Entry 7QNB (electron microscopy, 3.10 A resolution); this record covers chains C and D of the 6 polymer chains in the assembly.

[Chain C]
Molecule: Gamma-aminobutyric acid type A receptor subunit gamma2
Source organism: Homo sapiens
Reference sequence: A0A2K5TLN2 (A0A2K5TLN2_MACFA); residues 12-436 here correspond to UniProt positions 22-446 (UniProt number = residue number + 10)
Chain sequence (487 residues; row label = number of the first residue in the row; numbers below 1 keep their minus sign (Met-30 is residue -30)):
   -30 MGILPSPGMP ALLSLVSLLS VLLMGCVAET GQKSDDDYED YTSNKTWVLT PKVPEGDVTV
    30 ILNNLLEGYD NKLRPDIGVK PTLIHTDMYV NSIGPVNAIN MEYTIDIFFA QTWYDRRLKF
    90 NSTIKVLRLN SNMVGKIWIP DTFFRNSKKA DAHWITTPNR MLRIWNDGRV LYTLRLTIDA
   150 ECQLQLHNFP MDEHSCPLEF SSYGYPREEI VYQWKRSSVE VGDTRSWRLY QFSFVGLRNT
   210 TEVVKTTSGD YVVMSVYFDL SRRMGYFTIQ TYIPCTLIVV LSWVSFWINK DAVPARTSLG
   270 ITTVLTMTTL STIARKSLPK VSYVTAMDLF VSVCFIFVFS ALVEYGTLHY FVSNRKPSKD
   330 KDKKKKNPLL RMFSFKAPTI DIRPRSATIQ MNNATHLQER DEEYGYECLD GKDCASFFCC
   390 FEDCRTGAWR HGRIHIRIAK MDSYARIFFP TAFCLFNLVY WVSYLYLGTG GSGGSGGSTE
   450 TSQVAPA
Disordered / not traced: -30 to 26, 324-405, 437-456
Cystine bridges: Cys151-Cys165
Glycans and other covalent adducts: N-acetylglucosamine (NAG) linked to Asn208
Construct notes: initiating methionine (-30); expression tag (-29 to 11, 437-456)

[Chain D]
Molecule: Gamma-aminobutyric acid receptor subunit beta-3
Source organism: Homo sapiens
Reference sequence: P28472 (GBRB3_HUMAN); the construct has insertions or renumbered stretches relative to UniProt, so the offset changes along the chain: -24 to 307 = UniProt 1-332; 312-314 = UniProt 444-446; 422-448 = UniProt 447-473
Chain sequence (473 residues; each row starts with the number of its first residue; note: 111 numbers in that range are skipped by the numbering (no residue carries them; nothing is unmodelled there); a row labelled like 307A-307Z holds insertion residues (307A, then the next letters in order); numbers below 1 keep their minus sign (Met-24 is residue -24)):
   -24 MWGLAGGRLF GIFSAPVLVA VVCCAQSVND PGNMSFVKET VDKLLKGYDI RLRPDFGGPP
    36 VCVGMNIDIA SIDMVSEVNM DYTLTMYFQQ YWRDKRLAYS GIPLNLTLDN RVADQLWVPD
    96 TYFLNDKKSF VHGVTVKNRM IRLHPDGTVL YGLRITTTAA CMMDLRRYPL DEQNCTLEIE
   156 SYGYTTDDIE FYWRGGDKAV TGVERIELPQ FSIVEHRLVS RNVVFATGAY PRLSLSFRLK
   216 RNIGYFILQT YMPSILITIL SWVSFWINYD ASAARVALGI TTVLTMTTIN THLRETLPKI
   276 PYVKAIDMYL MGCFVFVFLA LLEYAFVNYI FF
307A-307Z GRGPQRQKKLAEKTAKAKNDRSKSES
308A-308Z NRVDAHGNILLTSLEVHNEMNEVSGG
309A-309Z IGDTRNSAISFDNSGIQYRKQSMPRE
310A-310Z GHGRFLGDRSLPHKKTHLRRRSSQLK
311A-311G IKIPDLT
   312 DVN
   422 AIDRWSRIVF PFTFSLFNLV YWLYYVN
Disordered / not traced: -24 to 6, 307A-307Z, 308A-308Z, 309A-309Z, 310A-310Z, 311A-311G, 448
Cystine bridges: Cys136-Cys150
Glycans and other covalent adducts: N-acetylglucosamine (NAG) linked to Asn80; glycan linked to Asn149
Curated features (UniProtKB/Swiss-Prot):
  - binding site (benzamidine): Asp95 to Tyr97, Glu155 to Tyr157, Phe200
  - binding site (4-aminobutanoate): Tyr97, Glu155, Tyr157, Thr202
  - binding site (histamine): Tyr97, Ser156, Tyr157, Thr202
  - glycosylation (N-linked (GlcNAc...) asparagine): Asn8, Asn80, Asn149

[How chain C and chain D interact]
Pairs across the interface (105):
  Val27(C) with Leu27(D), hydrophobic; Phe31(D), hydrophobic
  Thr28(C) with Asp24(D); Leu27(D)
  Leu31(C) with Asp24(D); Arg26(D); Leu27(D), hydrophobic
  Asn32(C) with Arg26(D), hydrogen bond
  Leu35(C) with Arg26(D)
  Asn60(C) with Leu99(D), hydrogen bond (side chain-backbone)
  Phe77(C) with Tyr97(D); Tyr157(D), hydrophobic
  Arg97(C) with Thr160(D); Asp163(D), salt bridge
  Asn99(C) with Ile25(D), hydrogen bond (side chain-backbone); Tyr159(D), hydrogen bond
  Met102(C) with Arg26(D)
  Asp120(C) with Lys103(D), salt bridge
  His122(C) with Asp101(D), salt bridge; Lys102(D)
  Ile124(C) with Thr96(D); Tyr97(D); Phe98(D), hydrophobic; Ser104(D); Phe105(D), hydrophobic; Val106(D), hydrophobic; Ile130(D), hydrophobic
  Thr125(C) with Thr96(D), hydrogen bond (backbone-backbone); Leu128(D); Ile130(D)
  Thr126(C) with Pro94(D); Asp95(D); Thr96(D)
  Asn128(C) with Tyr97(D); Tyr157(D)
  Arg129(C) with Tyr157(D)
  Met130(C) with Tyr157(D); Gly158(D); Tyr205(D)
  Arg132(C) with Gly158(D), hydrogen bond (side chain-backbone); Thr160(D); Thr202(D); Tyr205(D), hydrogen bond
  Thr142(C) with Tyr157(D), hydrogen bond (backbone-side chain)
  Leu143(C) with Tyr157(D), hydrogen bond (backbone-side chain)
  Arg144(C) with Tyr97(D); Phe98(D), hydrogen bond (side chain-backbone); Leu99(D), hydrogen bond (side chain-backbone); Asp101(D), salt bridge; Tyr157(D), hydrogen bond (backbone-side chain)
  Ser195(C) with Met137(D)
  Trp196(C) with Met137(D)
  Arg197(C) with Asn54(D); Lys102(D); Ala135(D); Met137(D)
  Tyr199(C) with Val53(D), hydrogen bond (side chain-backbone); Met55(D), hydrophobic; Pro273(D), hydrophobic; Lys274(D); Ile275(D); Pro276(D)
  Gln200(C) with Lys274(D), hydrogen bond
  Arg232(C) with Pro276(D)
  Gly234(C) with Pro276(D)
  Tyr235(C) with Arg269(D); Lys274(D); Ile275(D); Pro276(D)
  Phe236(C) with Lys274(D)
  Ile238(C) with Arg269(D); Val278(D), hydrophobic; Met286(D), hydrophobic
  Gln239(C) with Asn265(D), hydrogen bond; Arg269(D), hydrogen bond
  Ile242(C) with Met286(D), hydrophobic
  Pro243(C) with Phe289(D), hydrophobic
  Leu246(C) with Phe289(D), hydrophobic; Phe293(D)
  Ile247(C) with Val258(D), hydrophobic
  Val249(C) with Phe293(D), hydrophobic
  Leu250(C) with Val258(D), hydrophobic; Phe293(D), hydrophobic; Leu296(D), hydrophobic
  Val253(C) with Leu297(D), hydrophobic; Ala300(D), hydrophobic
  Trp256(C) with Tyr304(D)
  Ile257(C) with Val251(D), hydrophobic; Asn303(D)
  Asn258(C) with Asn303(D); Phe307(D)
  Ala261(C) with Ser247(D)
  Pro263(C) with Ala248(D), hydrophobic
  Ala264(C) with Ser247(D); Val251(D)
  Leu268(C) with Val251(D), hydrophobic
  Thr271(C) with Ile255(D)
  Thr272(C) with Ile255(D)
  Leu274(C) with Leu259(D), hydrophobic
  Thr275(C) with Leu259(D); Thr262(D)
  Ile282(C) with Thr266(D); Glu270(D)
  Ser286(C) with Lys274(D), hydrogen bond
  Arg415(C) with Tyr304(D)
Other interface residues (no listed pair), chain C (63 interface residues in all): Tyr58, Asp75, Leu96, Asn101, Arg194, Arg231, Ser267, Thr278, Leu279
Other interface residues (no listed pair), chain D (62 interface residues in all): Phe63, Gln65, Trp92, Val93, Asn100, Phe200

[Summary]
63 residues of chain C and 62 residues of chain D are in contact; the contacts include 17 hydrogen bonds and 4
salt bridges. Polar pairs include Arg97(C)-Asp163(D), Asp120(C)-Lys103(D) and His122(C)-Asp101(D).
N-acetylglucosamine is covalently linked to Asn208(C). N-acetylglucosamine is covalently linked to Asn80(D).
Chain C is Gamma-aminobutyric acid type A receptor subunit gamma2 and chain D is Gamma-aminobutyric acid
receptor subunit beta-3, both from Homo sapiens; the structure, Cryo-EM structure of human full-length
beta3gamma2 GABA(A)R in complex with GABA and nanobody Nb25, was determined by electron microscopy together
with 7QN5, 7QN6, 7QN7, 7QN8, 7QN9, 7QNA and 3 further entries from the same study.
